PDB entry 7PET | electron microscopy, 9.50 A resolution (very low resolution: no residue pairs are listed; an interface is given only as per-side residue counts) | chains a and J of the 36 polymer chains in the assembly

# Chain a
Protein: Histone H3.2
Organism: Homo sapiens
Reference sequence: Q71DI3 (H32_HUMAN); residues 0-135 here correspond to UniProt positions 1-136 (UniProt number = residue number + 1)
Amino-acid sequence (136 residues; numbered 0 to 135; the number before each row is that of its first residue; numbering starts at 0):
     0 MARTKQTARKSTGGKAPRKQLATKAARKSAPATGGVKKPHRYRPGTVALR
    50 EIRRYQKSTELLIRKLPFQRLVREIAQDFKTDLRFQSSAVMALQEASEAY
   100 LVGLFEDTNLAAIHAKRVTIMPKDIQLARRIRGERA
Disordered / not traced: 0-36, 134-135
Sequence notes: engineered mutation Ala-110 (Cys111 in Q71DI3)
UniProt features mapped onto this chain:
  - modified residue: Arg-2 (Asymmetric dimethylarginine), Thr-3 (Phosphothreonine), Lys-4 (Allysine), Gln-5 (5-glutamyl dopamine), Thr-6 (Phosphothreonine), Arg-8 (Citrulline), Lys-9 (N6,N6,N6-trimethyllysine), Ser-10 (ADP-ribosylserine), Thr-11 (Phosphothreonine), Lys-14 (N6-(2-hydroxyisobutyryl)lysine), Arg-17 (Asymmetric dimethylarginine), Lys-18 (N6-(2-hydroxyisobutyryl)lysine), Lys-23 (N6-(2-hydroxyisobutyryl)lysine), Arg-26 (Citrulline), Lys-27 (N6,N6,N6-trimethyllysine), Ser-28 (ADP-ribosylserine), Lys-36 (N6,N6,N6-trimethyllysine), Lys-37 (N6-methyllysine), Tyr-41 (Phosphotyrosine), Lys-56 (N6,N6,N6-trimethyllysine) and 8 more in UniProt
  - lipidation: Lys-18 (N6-decanoyllysine)

# Chain J
Molecule: 702-nt DNA strand
Organism: synthetic construct
Sequence (702 nucleotides; row label = number of the first residue in the row):
     1 ATCGGCACTGGAACAGGATGTATATATGTGACACGTGCCTGGAGACTAGG
    51 GAGTAATCCCCTTGGCGGTTAAAACGCGGGGGACAGCGCGTACGTGCGTT
   101 TAAGCGGTGCTAGAGCTGTCTACGACCAATTGAGCGGCCTCGGCACCGGG
   151 ATTCTCCAGGGGATCCGGATGCTCGGGTCCGGCACTGGAACAGGATGTAT
   201 ATATGTGACACGTGCCTGGAGACTAGGGAGTAATCCCCTTGGCGGTTAAA
   251 ACGCGGGGGACAGCGCGTACGTGCGTTTAAGCGGTGCTAGAGCTGTCTAC
   301 GACCAATTGAGCGGCCTCGGCACCGGGATTCTCCAGGGGATCCGGATGCT
   351 CGGGTCCGGCACTGGAACAGGATGTATATATGTGACACGTGCCTGGAGAC
   401 TAGGGAGTAATCCCCTTGGCGGTTAAAACGCGGGGGACAGCGCGTACGTG
   451 CGTTTAAGCGGTGCTAGAGCTGTCTACGACCAATTGAGCGGCCTCGGCAC
   501 CGGGATTCTCCAGGGGATCCGGATGCTCGGGTCCGGCACTGGAACAGGAT
   551 GTATATATGTGACACGTGCCTGGAGACTAGGGAGTAATCCCCTTGGCGGT
   601 TAAAACGCGGGGGACAGCGCGTACGTGCGTTTAAGCGGTGCTAGAGCTGT
   651 CTACGACCAATTGAGCGGCCTCGGCACCGGGATTCTCCAGGGGATCCGGG
   701 AT
Disordered / not traced: 1-2, 701-702

# How chain a and chain J interact
At this resolution (10 A) residue pairs are not listed: 19 residues of chain a and 13 of chain J lie at the interface.

# In short
The interface between chain a and chain J involves 19 residues on one side and 13 on the other.
Here chain a is Histone H3.2 (Homo sapiens) and chain J is a 702-nt DNA strand (synthetic construct). Entry
7PET (The 4x177 nucleosome array containing H1) was determined by electron microscopy (same publication as
7PEU, 7PEV, 7PEW, 7PEX, 7PEY, 7PEZ and 16 further entries).
